6HPB - chains B and D of the 4 polymer chains in the assembly; structure by X-ray diffraction, 2.28 A resolution.

# Chain B (and D)
Protein: Antitoxin HicB
From: Escherichia coli 2-222-05_S4_C3
Notes: chain D of this document is another copy of the same molecule, construct and numbering; everything in this record applies to it too
Reference sequence: P67697 (HICB_ECOLI); residue numbers follow UniProt; this construct covers 1-138
Amino-acid sequence (138 residues; numbered 1 to 138; the number before each row is that of its first residue):
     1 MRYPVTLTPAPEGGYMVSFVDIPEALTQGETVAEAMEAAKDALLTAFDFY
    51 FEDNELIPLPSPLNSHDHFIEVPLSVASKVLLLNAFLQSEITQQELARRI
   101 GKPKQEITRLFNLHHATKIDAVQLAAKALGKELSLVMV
Modified / non-standard residues: Mse1, Mse16, Mse36, Mse137 (selenomethionine; parent Met)
Curated features (UniProtKB/Swiss-Prot):
  - DNA-binding region: Gln93 to Asn112 (H-T-H motif)

# How chain B and chain D interact
Contacting residue pairs (58; chain B residue first):
  Glu71(B) with Gln123(D), hydrogen bond; Glu132(D)
  Val72(B) with Gln123(D)
  Pro73(B) with Asp120(D); Gln123(D)
  Leu74(B) with Ile119(D), hydrophobic; Asp120(D), hydrogen bond (backbone-side chain); Gln123(D), hydrogen bond (backbone-side chain); Leu133(D); Leu135(D)
  Ser75(B) with Ile119(D); Asp120(D), hydrogen bond
  Ser78(B) with Leu135(D)
  Leu81(B) with Leu135(D); Mse137(D); Val138(D)
  Leu82(B) with Val138(D), hydrophobic
  Ala85(B) with Val138(D)
  Ile119(B) with Leu74(D), hydrophobic; Ser75(D)
  Asp120(B) with Pro73(D); Leu74(D), hydrogen bond (side chain-backbone); Ser75(D), hydrogen bond
  Gln123(B) with Glu71(D), hydrogen bond; Val72(D); Pro73(D); Leu74(D), hydrogen bond (side chain-backbone)
  Ala126(B) with Val138(D), hydrophobic
  Lys131(B) with Mse137(D); Val138(D)
  Glu132(B) with Arg2(D), salt bridge; Glu71(D); Val136(D); Mse137(D); Val138(D)
  Leu133(B) with Leu74(D); Leu135(D), hydrophobic; Val136(D); Mse137(D); Val138(D)
  Ser134(B) with Ser134(D); Leu135(D); Val136(D), hydrogen bond (backbone-backbone)
  Leu135(B) with Leu74(D), hydrophobic; Ser78(D); Leu133(D), hydrophobic; Ser134(D); Leu135(D), hydrophobic
  Val136(B) with Glu132(D); Leu133(D); Ser134(D), hydrogen bond (backbone-backbone); Val136(D), hydrophobic
  Mse137(B) with Leu81(D); Leu82(D); Lys131(D); Glu132(D)
  Val138(B) with Lys131(D); Glu132(D), hydrogen bond (backbone-backbone)
Interface residues without a listed pair, chain B (26 interface residues in all): Arg2, Ala116, Thr117, Lys118, Lys127
Interface residues without a listed pair, chain D (24 interface residues in all): Ala77, Ala85, Lys118, Gly130

# Summary
Chain B and chain D form an interface of 26 and 24 residues respectively; the contacts include 11 hydrogen
bonds and 1 salt bridge. Among the polar pairs are Glu132(B)-Arg2(D), Glu71(B)-Gln123(D) and
Leu74(B)-Asp120(D).
Both chains are Antitoxin HicB (Escherichia coli 2-222-05_S4_C3). Entry 6HPB (Crystal structure of the E.coli
HicAB toxin-antitoxin complex) was determined by X-ray diffraction.
